Entry 6PIM (X-ray diffraction, 3.05 A resolution); this record covers chain A.

[Chain A]
Protein: Protocadherin-1
Source organism: Homo sapiens
Reference sequence: Q08174 (PCDH1_HUMAN); residues 215-446 here correspond to UniProt positions 272-503 (UniProt number = residue number + 57)
Amino-acid sequence (241 residues; row label = number of the first residue in the row):
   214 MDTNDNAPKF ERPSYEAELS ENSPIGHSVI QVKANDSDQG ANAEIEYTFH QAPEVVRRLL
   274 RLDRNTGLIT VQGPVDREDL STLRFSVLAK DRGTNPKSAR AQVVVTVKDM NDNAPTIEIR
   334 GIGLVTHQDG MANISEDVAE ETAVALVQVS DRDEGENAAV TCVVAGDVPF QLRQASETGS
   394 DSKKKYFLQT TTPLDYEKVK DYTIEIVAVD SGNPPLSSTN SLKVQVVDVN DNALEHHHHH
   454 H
Disordered / not traced: 214-215, 337-349, 391-395, 409-413, 439-454
Differences from the reference sequence: initiating methionine (214); expression tag (447-454)
Metal / ion sites: Ca2+ site 1: Asn217, Asn219, Asp249, Asp251, Asn255, Asp304; Ca2+ site 2: Glu234, Glu291, Asp322, Met323, Asp325, Asp366; Ca2+ site 3: Glu234, Asp289, Glu291, Asp325; Ca2+ site 4: Asn324, Asn326, Asp364, Asp366, Asn370, Asp423
Curated features (UniProtKB/Swiss-Prot):
  - glycosylation (N-linked (GlcNAc...) asparagine): Asn248, Asn346
From the paper describing this entry:
  - conformationally variable residues (order/disorder transition): Gly392 to Lys397

[Overview]
Asn217, Asn219, Asp249, Asp251, Asn255 and Asp304 form the Ca2+ site 1. Glu234, Glu291, Asp322, Met323, Asp325
and Asp366 form the Ca2+ site 2. The paper reports conformational variability at Gly392.
Chain A is Protocadherin-1 (Homo sapiens); the structure, Crystal Structure of Human Protocadherin-1 EC3-4,
was determined by X-ray diffraction, deposited together with 6MGA and 6BX7.
